Entry 3TPR (X-ray diffraction, 2.55 A resolution); this record covers chain A.

== Chain A ==
Molecule: Beta-secretase 1
Source organism: Homo sapiens
Notes: EC 3.4.23.46
UniProtKB: P56817 (BACE1_HUMAN); residues -18 to 393 here correspond to UniProt positions 43-454 (UniProt number = residue number + 61)
Chain sequence (433 residues; row label = number of the first residue in the row; numbers below 1 keep their minus sign (Met-39 is residue -39)):
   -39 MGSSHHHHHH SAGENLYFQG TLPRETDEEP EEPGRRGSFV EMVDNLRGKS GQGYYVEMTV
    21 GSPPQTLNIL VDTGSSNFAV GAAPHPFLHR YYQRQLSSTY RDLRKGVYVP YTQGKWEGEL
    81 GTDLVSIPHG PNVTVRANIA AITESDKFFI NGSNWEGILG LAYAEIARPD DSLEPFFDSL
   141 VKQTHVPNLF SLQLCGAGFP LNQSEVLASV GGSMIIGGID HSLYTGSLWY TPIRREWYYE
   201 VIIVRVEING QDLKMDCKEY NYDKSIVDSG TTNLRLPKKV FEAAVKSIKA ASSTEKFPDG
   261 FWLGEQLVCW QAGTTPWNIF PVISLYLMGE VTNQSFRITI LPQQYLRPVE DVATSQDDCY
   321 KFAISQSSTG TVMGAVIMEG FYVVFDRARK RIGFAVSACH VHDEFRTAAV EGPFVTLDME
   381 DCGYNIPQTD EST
Unresolved in the structure: -39 to -2, 158-167, 310-316, 387-393
Disulfides: Cys155-Cys359, Cys217-Cys382, Cys269-Cys319
Sequence notes: expression tag (-39 to -19)
Ligand contacts: 5HA (N-[(1S,2R)-1-benzyl-3-(cyclopropylamino)-2-hydroxypropyl]-5-[methyl(methylsulfonyl)amino]-n'-[(1R)-1-phenylethyl]isophthalamide): Gly11, Gln12, Gly13, Tyr14, Leu30, Asp32, Gly34, Ser35, Tyr71, Thr72, Phe108, Ile110, Trp115, Ile118, Tyr198, Ile226, Asp228, Ser229, Gly230, Thr231, Thr232, Asn233, Arg235, Ser325, Ala335
Curated features (UniProtKB/Swiss-Prot):
  - active site: Asp32, Asp228
  - modified residue (N6-acetyllysine): Lys65, Lys214, Lys218, Lys224, Lys238, Lys239, Lys246
  - glycosylation (N-linked (GlcNAc...) asparagine): Asn92, Asn111, Asn162, Asn293
From the paper describing this entry:
  - binding site for 5HA: Gly13, Leu30, Asp32, Gly34, Tyr71, Ile118, Tyr198, Asp228, Gly230, Thr232, Asn233, Arg235, Ser325, Ala335
  - conformationally variable residues (loop rearrangement): Val67 to Lys75
  - catalytic residues: Asp32, Asp228 (citing earlier work)

== Overview ==
Ligands of chain A: compound 5HA. UniProt lists active-site residues Asp32 and Asp228. The paper reports
catalytic residues Asp32 and Asp228; a binding site for 5HA at Gly13, Leu30 and Asp32 among others.
Chain A is Beta-secretase 1 (Homo sapiens); the structure, Crystal structure of BACE1 complexed with an
inhibitor, was determined by X-ray diffraction together with 3TPJ, 3TPL and 3TPP from the same study.
